Entry 8JLB (electron microscopy, 2.36 A resolution); this record covers chains C and J of the 10 polymer chains in the assembly.

Chain C:
Protein: Histone H2A type 1-B/E
From: Homo sapiens
Reference sequence: P04908 (H2A1B_HUMAN); residues 0-129 here correspond to UniProt positions 1-130 (UniProt number = residue number + 1)
Chain sequence (133 residues; each row starts with the number of its first residue; numbers below 1 keep their minus sign (Gly-3 is residue -3)):
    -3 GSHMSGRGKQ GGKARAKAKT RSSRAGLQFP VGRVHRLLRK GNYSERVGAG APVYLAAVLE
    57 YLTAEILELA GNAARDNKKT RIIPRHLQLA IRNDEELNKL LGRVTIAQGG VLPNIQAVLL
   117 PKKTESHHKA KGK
Disordered / not traced: -3 to 10, 118-129
Sequence notes: expression tag (-3 to -1)
Curated features (UniProtKB/Swiss-Prot):
  - modified residue: Ser1 (N-acetylserine), Arg3 (Citrulline), Lys5 (N6-(2-hydroxyisobutyryl)lysine), Lys9 (N6-(2-hydroxyisobutyryl)lysine), Lys13 (N6-(beta-hydroxybutyryl)lysine), Lys36 (N6-(2-hydroxyisobutyryl)lysine), Lys74 (N6-(2-hydroxyisobutyryl)lysine), Lys75 (N6-(2-hydroxyisobutyryl)lysine), Lys95 (N6-(2-hydroxyisobutyryl)lysine), Gln104 (N5-methylglutamine), Lys118 (N6-(2-hydroxyisobutyryl)lysine), Lys119 (N6-crotonyllysine), Thr120 (Phosphothreonine), Lys125 (N6-crotonyllysine)
  - cross-link (Glycyl lysine isopeptide (Lys-Gly)): Lys13 (interchain with G-Cter in ubiquitin), Lys15 (interchain with G-Cter in ubiquitin), Lys119 (interchain with G-Cter in ubiquitin)

Chain J:
Molecule: 145-nt DNA strand
From: synthetic construct
Sequence (145 nucleotides; numbered -72 to 72; the number before each row is that of its first residue; numbers below 1 keep their minus sign (DA-72 is residue -72)):
   -72 ATCGATGTAT ATATCTGACA CGTGCCTGGA GACTAGGGAG TAATCCCCTT GGCGGTTAAA
   -12 ACGCGGGGGA CAGCGCGTAC GTGCGTTTAA GCGGTGCTAG AGCTGTCTAC GACCAATTGA
    48 GCGGCCTCGG CACCGGGATT CTGAT

Interface between chain C and chain J:
Contacting residue pairs - 14 pairs, chain C then chain J:
  Arg11(C) with DA43(J), hydrogen bond to the base
  Arg29(C) with DG48(J), phosphate contact; DC49(J), salt bridge to the phosphate
  Arg42(C) with DG38(J), phosphate contact; DA39(J), phosphate contact
  Val43(C) with DG38(J), sugar contact; DA39(J), hydrogen bond to the phosphate
  Gly44(C) with DG38(J), phosphate contact
  Ala45(C) with DG38(J), phosphate contact
  Lys75(C) with DA59(J), salt bridge to the phosphate
  Thr76(C) with DG57(J), phosphate contact; DC58(J), hydrogen bond to the phosphate
  Arg77(C) with DG57(J), hydrogen bond to the sugar; DC58(J), hydrogen bond to the phosphate
Also at the interface, not in a pair above, chain C (13 interface residues in all): Ala14, Thr16, Arg35, Glu41
Also at the interface, not in a pair above, chain J (11 interface residues in all): DA42, DG46, DA47

Summary:
13 residues of chain C and 11 residues of chain J are in contact; the contacts include 5 hydrogen bonds and 2
salt bridges. Polar pairs include Arg11(C)-DA43(J), Arg77(C)-DG57(J) and Val43(C)-DA39(J).
Chain C is Histone H2A type 1-B/E (Homo sapiens) and chain J is a 145-nt DNA strand (synthetic construct); the
structure, Cryo-EM structure of the 145 bp human nucleosome containing H3.2 C110A mutant, was determined by
electron microscopy (same publication as 8JL9, 8JLA and 8JLD).
